PDB entry 8ZM3 | electron microscopy, 3.10 A resolution | chains A and J of the 11 polymer chains in the assembly

[Chain A]
Molecule: 61-nt RNA strand
Source organism: Candidatus Cloacimonetes bacterium ADurb.Bin088
Sequence (61 nucleotides; each row starts with the number of its first residue; numbers below 1 keep their minus sign (G-7 is residue -7)):
    -7 GUGAACCGGA UUGCCGUCAG GAAAUUAGGU GCGCUUAGCA GUAUUCCCCA CGCAUGUGGG
    53 G
Unresolved in the structure: 46, 53

[Chain J]
Name: CRISPR system Cascade subunit CasC
Source organism: Candidatus Cloacimonetes bacterium ADurb.Bin088
UniProt: A0A1V6F8B5 (A0A1V6F8B5_9BACT); numbering as in UniProt (aligned over 1-378)
Chain sequence (378 residues; each row starts with the number of its first residue):
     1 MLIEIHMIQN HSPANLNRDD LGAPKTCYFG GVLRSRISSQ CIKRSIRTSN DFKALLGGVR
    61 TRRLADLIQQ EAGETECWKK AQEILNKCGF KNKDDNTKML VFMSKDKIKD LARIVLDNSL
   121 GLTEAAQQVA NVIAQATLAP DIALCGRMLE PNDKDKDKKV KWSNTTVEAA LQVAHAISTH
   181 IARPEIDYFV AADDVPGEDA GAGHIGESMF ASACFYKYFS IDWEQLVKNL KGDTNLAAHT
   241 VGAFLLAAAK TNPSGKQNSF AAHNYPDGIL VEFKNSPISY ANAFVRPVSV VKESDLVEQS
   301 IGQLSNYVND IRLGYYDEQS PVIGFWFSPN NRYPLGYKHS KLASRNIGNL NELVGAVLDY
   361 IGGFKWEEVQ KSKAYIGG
Unresolved in the structure: 198-204, 375-378

[How chain A and chain J interact]
Pairs across the interface (34):
  G21(A) - Arg147(J)  sugar contact
  U22(A) - Arg60(J)  sugar contact
  U22(A) - Cys145(J)  sugar contact
  U22(A) - Arg147(J)  sugar contact
  G23(A) - Lys43(J)  salt bridge to the phosphate
  G23(A) - Arg60(J)  sugar contact
  C24(A) - Gln40(J)  phosphate contact
  C24(A) - Cys41(J)  hydrogen bond to the sugar
  C24(A) - Arg44(J)  salt bridge to the phosphate
  C24(A) - Arg47(J)  salt bridge to the phosphate
  C24(A) - Arg60(J)  salt bridge to the phosphate
  G25(A) - Asn17(J)  phosphate contact
  G25(A) - Arg18(J)  hydrogen bond to the sugar
  G25(A) - Asp19(J)  base contact
  G25(A) - Asp20(J)  base contact
  G25(A) - Lys25(J)  salt bridge to the phosphate
  G25(A) - Ser38(J)  phosphate contact
  C26(A) - Arg18(J)  salt bridge to the phosphate
  C26(A) - Ser254(J)  phosphate contact
  U27(A) - Arg18(J)  salt bridge to the phosphate
  U27(A) - Ser254(J)  phosphate contact
  U27(A) - Gly255(J)  phosphate contact
  U27(A) - Lys256(J)  salt bridge to the phosphate
  U28(A) - Asn258(J)  hydrogen bond to the phosphate
  A29(A) - Phe189(J)  sugar contact
  A29(A) - Val190(J)  phosphate contact
  A29(A) - Ser259(J)  hydrogen bond to the phosphate
  G30(A) - Val190(J)  phosphate contact
  G30(A) - Ala191(J)  phosphate contact
  G30(A) - Ala192(J)  base contact
  C31(A) - Tyr188(J)  phosphate contact
  C31(A) - Phe189(J)  phosphate contact
  C31(A) - Val190(J)  phosphate contact
  C31(A) - Ile205(J)  base contact
Interface residues without a listed pair, chain J (28 interface residues in all): Leu16, Glu150, Gln257

[Overview]
11 residues of chain A and 28 residues of chain J are in contact; the contacts include 4 hydrogen bonds and 8
salt bridges. Polar pairs include C24(A)-Cys41(J), G25(A)-Arg18(J) and U28(A)-Asn258(J).
Chain A is a 61-nt RNA strand and chain J is CRISPR system Cascade subunit CasC, both from Candidatus
Cloacimonetes bacterium ADurb.Bin088; the structure, Cryo-EM strcuture of Cas5-HNH Cascade,apo-Conf2, was
determined by electron microscopy together with 8ZOL, 8ZP9, 9JXS and 8ZP7 from the same study.
